6P0S - chains C and E of the 5 polymer chains in the assembly; structure by X-ray diffraction, 2.70 A resolution.

[Chain C]
Molecule: DNA (27-mer), fx1-2
Sequence (27 nucleotides; row label = number of the first residue in the row):
     1 AATTTTGCATAAAAAACAGACTACATT

[Chain E]
Protein: Excisionase
Source organism: Escherichia phage lambda
Reference sequence: P03699 (VXIS_LAMBD); numbering as in UniProt (aligned over 1-55)
Chain sequence (55 residues; each row starts with the number of its first residue):
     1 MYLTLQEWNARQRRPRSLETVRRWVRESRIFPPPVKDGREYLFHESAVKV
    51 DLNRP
Not modelled in the structure: 53-55
Construct notes: conflict Ser28 (Cys in P03699)
What the authors report for this chain:
  - binding site for DNA (27-mer), fx1-2 (chain C): Glu19, Arg22, Arg39
  - contacts within the chain: Glu19-Arg22
  - binding site for DNA (27-mer), fx1-2: Arg16, Ser17, Thr20, Arg23, Trp24, Lys49
  - mutagenesis - E19A: abolished binding to attR
  - mutagenesis - E19A: decreased binding to Fis-bound attR
  - conformationally variable residues (side-chain flip): Gln6
  - mutagenesis - R39A, R39K: abolished binding to 34 bp F-X2 probe
  - mutagenesis - R39A (15-fold): decreased binding to attR
  - mutagenesis - R39K (10-fold): decreased binding to attR DNA

[How chain C and chain E interact]
Contacting residue pairs (17):
  DA16(C) - Arg39(E)  base contact
  DC17(C) - Arg39(E)  sugar contact
  DA18(C) - Arg22(E)  sugar contact
  DA18(C) - Arg39(E)  phosphate contact
  DA18(C) - Glu40(E)  phosphate contact
  DG19(C) - Leu5(E)  phosphate contact
  DG19(C) - Arg22(E)  salt bridge to the phosphate
  DG19(C) - Lys36(E)  hydrogen bond to the phosphate
  DG19(C) - Arg39(E)  sugar contact
  DG19(C) - Glu40(E)  phosphate contact
  DG19(C) - Tyr41(E)  hydrogen bond to the phosphate
  DA20(C) - Arg22(E)  phosphate contact
  DA20(C) - Arg26(E)  salt bridge to the phosphate
  DA20(C) - Lys36(E)  salt bridge to the phosphate
  DA20(C) - Tyr41(E)  hydrogen bond to the phosphate
  DC21(C) - Glu19(E)  hydrogen bond to the base
  DC21(C) - Arg26(E)  phosphate contact
Interface residues without a listed pair, chain C (7 interface residues in all): DA23
Interface residues without a listed pair, chain E (10 interface residues in all): Gln6, Arg23

[Summary]
Chain C and chain E form an interface of 7 and 10 residues respectively; the contacts include 4 hydrogen bonds
and 3 salt bridges. Among the polar pairs are DC21(C)-Glu19(E), DG19(C)-Lys36(E) and DG19(C)-Tyr41(E). From
the paper: a binding site for DNA (27-mer), fx1-2 at Arg16(E), Ser17(E) and Thr20(E) among others; R39A and
R39K of chain E abolish binding to 34 bp F-X2 probe.
Chain C is DNA (27-mer), fx1-2 and chain E is Excisionase (Escherichia phage lambda); the structure, Crystal
structure of ternary DNA complex "FX2" containing E. coli Fis and phage lambda Xis, was determined by X-ray
diffraction, deposited together with 6P0T and 6P0U.
